9LW9 - chains C and D of the 4 polymer chains in the assembly; structure by electron microscopy, 3.46 A resolution.

# Chain C (and D)
Name: Adaptor protein gp8
Organism: Mycolicibacterium phage Mycofy1
Notes: chain D of this document is another copy of the same molecule, construct and numbering; everything in this record applies to it too
Sequence (182 residues; row label = number of the first residue in the row):
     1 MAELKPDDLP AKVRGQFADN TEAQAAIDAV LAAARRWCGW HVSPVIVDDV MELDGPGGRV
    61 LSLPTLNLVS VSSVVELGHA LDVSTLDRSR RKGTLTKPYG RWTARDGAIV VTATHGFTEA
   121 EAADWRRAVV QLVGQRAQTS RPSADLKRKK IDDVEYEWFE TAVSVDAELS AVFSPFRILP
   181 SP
Unresolved in the structure: 1-2, 140-147, 159-163

# How chain C and chain D interact
Contacting residue pairs - 30 pairs, chain C then chain D:
  Ala29(C) with Ala123(D), hydrophobic
  Ala32(C) with Glu121(D)
  Ala33(C) with Asp124(D)
  Arg36(C) with Phe117(D); Asp124(D), salt bridge; Phe176(D)
  Glu52(C) with Arg90(D)
  Asp54(C) with Ser89(D), hydrogen bond
  Pro64(C) with Arg91(D)
  Arg105(C) with Asp87(D), salt bridge
  Asp106(C) with Asp87(D), hydrogen bond (backbone-side chain); Arg88(D); Ser89(D); Lys92(D), salt bridge
  Gly107(C) with Arg88(D)
  Arg136(C) with Arg127(D)
  Arg148(C) with Arg148(D); Glu155(D), salt bridge; Tyr156(D); Glu157(D), salt bridge
  Lys149(C) with Glu155(D); Tyr156(D)
  Lys150(C) with Asp153(D); Val154(D); Glu155(D), hydrogen bond (backbone-backbone)
  Ile151(C) with Asp153(D)
  Asp152(C) with Asp153(D), hydrogen bond (backbone-backbone)
  Val165(C) with Ala171(D), hydrogen bond (backbone-backbone); Val172(D), hydrophobic
  Asp166(C) with Ser174(D), hydrogen bond
Other interface residues (no listed pair), chain C (21 interface residues in all): Asp28, Leu53, Ser164
Other interface residues (no listed pair), chain D (24 interface residues in all): Thr94, Thr96, Pro175

# Summary
The interface between chain C and chain D involves 21 residues on one side and 24 on the other, with 6
hydrogen bonds and 5 salt bridges. Among the polar pairs are Arg36(C)-Asp124(D), Arg105(C)-Asp87(D) and
Asp106(C)-Lys92(D).
Chain C and chain D are both Adaptor protein gp8 (Mycolicibacterium phage Mycofy1); the structure,
Bacteriophage Mycofy1 proximal head-to-tail interface (C6 symmetry), was determined by electron microscopy,
deposited together with 9LW6, 9LW7, 9LW8 and 9LWA.
